Entry 5CZZ (X-ray diffraction, 2.60 A resolution); this record covers chains A and B of the 4 polymer chains in the assembly.

== Chain A ==
Molecule: CRISPR-associated endonuclease Cas9
Organism: Staphylococcus aureus subsp. aureus
Notes: EC 3.1.-.-
UniProt: J7RUA5 (J7RUA5_STAAU); residues 1-1053 here = UniProt positions 1-1053
Sequence (1056 residues; row label = number of the first residue in the row; numbers below 1 keep their minus sign (Gly-2 is residue -2)):
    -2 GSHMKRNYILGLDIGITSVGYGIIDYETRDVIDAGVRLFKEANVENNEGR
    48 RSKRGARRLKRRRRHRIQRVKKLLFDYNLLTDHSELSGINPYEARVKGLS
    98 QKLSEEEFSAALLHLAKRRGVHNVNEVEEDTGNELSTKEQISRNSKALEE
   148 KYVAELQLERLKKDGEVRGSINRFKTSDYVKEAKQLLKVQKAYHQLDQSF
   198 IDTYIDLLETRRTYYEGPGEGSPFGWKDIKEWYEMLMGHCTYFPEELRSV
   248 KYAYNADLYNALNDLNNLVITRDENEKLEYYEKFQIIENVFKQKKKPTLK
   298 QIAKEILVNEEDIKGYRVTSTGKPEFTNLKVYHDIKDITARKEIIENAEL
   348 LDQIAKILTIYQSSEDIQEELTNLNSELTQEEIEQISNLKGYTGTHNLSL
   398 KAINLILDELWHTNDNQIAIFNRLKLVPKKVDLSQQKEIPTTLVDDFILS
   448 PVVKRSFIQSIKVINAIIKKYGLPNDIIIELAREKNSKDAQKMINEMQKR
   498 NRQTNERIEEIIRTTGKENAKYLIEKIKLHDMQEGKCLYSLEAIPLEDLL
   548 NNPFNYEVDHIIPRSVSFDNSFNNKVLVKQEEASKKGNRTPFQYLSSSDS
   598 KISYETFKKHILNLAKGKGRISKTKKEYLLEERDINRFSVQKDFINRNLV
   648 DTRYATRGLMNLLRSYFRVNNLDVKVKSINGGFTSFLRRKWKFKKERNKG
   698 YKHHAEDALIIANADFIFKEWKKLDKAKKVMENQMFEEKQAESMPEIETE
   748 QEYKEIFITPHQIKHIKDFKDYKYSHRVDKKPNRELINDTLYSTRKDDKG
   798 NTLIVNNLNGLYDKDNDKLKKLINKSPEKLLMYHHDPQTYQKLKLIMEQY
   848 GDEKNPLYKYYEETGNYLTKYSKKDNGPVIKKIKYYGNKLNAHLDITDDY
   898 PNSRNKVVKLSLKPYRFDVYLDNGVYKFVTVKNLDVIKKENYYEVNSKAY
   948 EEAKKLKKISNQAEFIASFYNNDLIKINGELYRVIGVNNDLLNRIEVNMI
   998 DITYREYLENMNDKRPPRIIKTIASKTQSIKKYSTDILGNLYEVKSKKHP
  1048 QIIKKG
Disordered / not traced: -2 to 2, 734-740, 1053
Differences from the reference sequence: expression tag (-2 to 0); engineered mutation Ala580 (Asn in J7RUA5), Ala946 (Cys in J7RUA5)
Bound ions: Na+ site 1: Glu231, Met232, Met234; Na+ site 2: Tyr389, Thr390; Na+ site 3: Leu592, Ser594, Ile599
Curated features (UniProtKB/Swiss-Prot):
  - region (PAM substrate-binding): Tyr882 to Ala889, Asn985 to Glu993
  - active site: Asp10 (For RuvC-like nuclease domain), His557 (Proton acceptor for HNH nuclease domain)
  - binding site (Mg(2+)): Asp10, Glu477, Glu481, His701
  - binding site (RNA): Tyr789
  - mutagenesis: Asp10 (D10A: Target DNA not cleaved), Glu477 (E477A: Target DNA not cleaved), His557 (H557A: Target DNA not cleaved), His701 (H701A: Target DNA not cleaved), Asp704 (D704A: Target DNA not cleaved), Thr787 (T787A: 60% target DNA cleaved), Asn985 (N985A: 40% target DNA cleaved), Asn986 (N986A: 75% target DNA cleaved), Arg991 (R991A: 20% target DNA cleaved), Glu993 (E993A: 50% target DNA cleaved), Arg1015 (R1015A: 5% target DNA cleaved)
What the authors report for this chain:
  - binding site for the 73-nt RNA strand (chain B): Asn44, Arg47, Arg48, Arg51, Arg54, Arg55, Lys57, Arg58, Arg59, Arg60, His62, Arg116, Gly117, Arg165, Gly166, Asn169, Arg208, Arg209, Tyr211, Glu213, Gly216, Ser219, Thr238, Tyr239, Lys248, Tyr256, Arg314, Asn394, Gln414, Arg452, Lys459, Arg774, Asn780, Arg781, Leu783, Arg792, Tyr868, Lys870, Lys881, Lys906
  - binding site for the 28-nt DNA strand: Tyr211, Trp229, Tyr230, Gly235, Arg245, Gly391, Thr392, Asn419, Leu446, Tyr651, Arg654, Asp786, Thr787, Tyr789, Tyr882
  - binding site for the 8-nt DNA strand: Lys886, Ala889, Leu909, Asn985, Asn986, Arg991, Arg1015
  - contacts within the chain: Glu993-Arg1015 (salt bridge)
  - specificity-determining residues: Arg991, Pro1013, Arg1015
  - mutagenesis - T787A, N985A, N986A, R991A, E993A, R1015A: decreased catalytic activity
  - catalytic residues: Asp10, Glu477, Asp556, His557, His701, Asp704
  - mutagenesis - D10A, E477A, H557A, N580A, H701A, D704A: abolished catalytic activity
  - mutagenesis - C946A: unchanged catalytic activity

== Chain B ==
Molecule: 73-nt RNA strand
Sequence (73 nucleotides; row label = number of the first residue in the row):
     1 GGAAAUUAGGUGCGCUUGGCGUUUUAGUACUCUGGAAACAGAAUCUACUA
    51 AAACAAGGCAAAAUGCCGUGUUU
Bound ions: Na+: U11, G12

== How chain A and chain B interact ==
Contacting residue pairs (195; chain A residue first):
  Val41(A) - G12(B)  phosphate contact
  Val41(A) - C13(B)  phosphate contact
  Asn43(A) - G70(B)  sugar contact
  Asn44(A) - C13(B)  hydrogen bond to the phosphate
  Asn44(A) - G14(B)  hydrogen bond to the phosphate
  Asn44(A) - G70(B)  sugar contact
  Arg47(A) - G68(B)  salt bridge to the phosphate
  Arg47(A) - U69(B)  salt bridge to the phosphate
  Arg47(A) - G70(B)  sugar contact
  Arg48(A) - C13(B)  salt bridge to the phosphate
  Arg48(A) - G14(B)  salt bridge to the phosphate
  Arg48(A) - C15(B)  phosphate contact
  Lys50(A) - U69(B)  base contact
  Arg51(A) - G14(B)  salt bridge to the phosphate
  Arg51(A) - C15(B)  salt bridge to the phosphate
  Arg51(A) - G68(B)  phosphate contact
  Arg54(A) - G68(B)  salt bridge to the phosphate
  Arg54(A) - U69(B)  salt bridge to the phosphate
  Arg55(A) - C15(B)  salt bridge to the phosphate
  Arg55(A) - U16(B)  salt bridge to the phosphate
  Arg55(A) - C67(B)  salt bridge to the phosphate
  Leu56(A) - U17(B)  base contact
  Leu56(A) - G18(B)  phosphate contact
  Lys57(A) - C54(B)  phosphate contact
  Lys57(A) - A55(B)  salt bridge to the phosphate
  Arg58(A) - C66(B)  salt bridge to the phosphate
  Arg58(A) - C67(B)  salt bridge to the phosphate
  Arg59(A) - U16(B)  salt bridge to the phosphate
  Arg59(A) - U17(B)  salt bridge to the phosphate
  Arg59(A) - G65(B)  salt bridge to the phosphate
  Arg59(A) - C66(B)  salt bridge to the phosphate
  Arg60(A) - G18(B)  salt bridge to the phosphate
  Arg60(A) - G19(B)  salt bridge to the phosphate
  Arg61(A) - A53(B)  salt bridge to the phosphate
  Arg61(A) - C54(B)  salt bridge to the phosphate
  His62(A) - A63(B)  hydrogen bond to the sugar
  His62(A) - G65(B)  phosphate contact
  Arg63(A) - G18(B)  salt bridge to the phosphate
  Ile64(A) - A52(B)  phosphate contact
  Arg66(A) - A63(B)  hydrogen bond to the sugar
  Arg66(A) - U64(B)  sugar contact
  Lys69(A) - A62(B)  base contact
  Pro88(A) - A50(B)  sugar contact
  Tyr89(A) - U49(B)  phosphate contact
  Tyr89(A) - A50(B)  hydrogen bond to the phosphate
  His111(A) - A50(B)  salt bridge to the phosphate
  His111(A) - A51(B)  phosphate contact
  Lys114(A) - A51(B)  salt bridge to the phosphate
  Lys114(A) - A52(B)  salt bridge to the phosphate
  Arg115(A) - G19(B)  phosphate contact
  Arg115(A) - C20(B)  salt bridge to the phosphate
  Arg115(A) - A50(B)  salt bridge to the phosphate
  Arg116(A) - U17(B)  hydrogen bond to the phosphate
  Arg116(A) - G18(B)  salt bridge to the phosphate
  Arg116(A) - G19(B)  phosphate contact
  Gly117(A) - G18(B)  sugar contact
  Gly117(A) - G19(B)  hydrogen bond to the phosphate
  Val118(A) - G18(B)  sugar contact
  His119(A) - U17(B)  sugar contact
  Leu158(A) - C48(B)  sugar contact
  Gly162(A) - C48(B)  hydrogen bond to the sugar
  Glu163(A) - C48(B)  phosphate contact
  Glu163(A) - U49(B)  phosphate contact
  Val164(A) - U49(B)  hydrogen bond to the phosphate
  Arg165(A) - C20(B)  salt bridge to the phosphate
  Arg165(A) - U49(B)  hydrogen bond to the phosphate
  Arg165(A) - A50(B)  salt bridge to the phosphate
  Gly166(A) - G19(B)  hydrogen bond to the sugar
  Gly166(A) - C20(B)  hydrogen bond to the phosphate
  Asn169(A) - G19(B)  sugar contact
  Asn169(A) - C20(B)  hydrogen bond to the phosphate
  Arg170(A) - G19(B)  sugar contact
  Thr207(A) - U64(B)  base contact
  Arg208(A) - U17(B)  hydrogen bond to the sugar
  Arg208(A) - U64(B)  base contact
  Arg209(A) - U16(B)  hydrogen bond to the sugar
  Arg209(A) - U17(B)  hydrogen bond to the phosphate
  Arg209(A) - U64(B)  hydrogen bond to the base
  Arg209(A) - G65(B)  salt bridge to the phosphate
  Arg209(A) - C66(B)  salt bridge to the phosphate
  Thr210(A) - C15(B)  sugar contact
  Thr210(A) - U16(B)  sugar contact
  Tyr211(A) - C15(B)  hydrogen bond to the sugar
  Tyr211(A) - U16(B)  sugar contact
  Glu213(A) - U64(B)  hydrogen bond to the base
  Gly214(A) - C15(B)  sugar contact
  Gly214(A) - U16(B)  phosphate contact
  Pro215(A) - C15(B)  phosphate contact
  Pro215(A) - U16(B)  phosphate contact
  Pro215(A) - C66(B)  phosphate contact
  Gly216(A) - G65(B)  phosphate contact
  Gly216(A) - C66(B)  hydrogen bond to the phosphate
  Glu217(A) - G65(B)  sugar contact
  Gly218(A) - C66(B)  sugar contact
  Ser219(A) - C66(B)  phosphate contact
  Ser219(A) - C67(B)  hydrogen bond to the phosphate
  Pro220(A) - C67(B)  sugar contact
  Phe221(A) - G14(B)  phosphate contact
  Phe221(A) - C15(B)  phosphate contact
  Phe221(A) - C67(B)  phosphate contact
  Phe221(A) - G68(B)  phosphate contact
  Trp223(A) - C15(B)  sugar contact
  Thr238(A) - A3(B)  phosphate contact
  Thr238(A) - A4(B)  hydrogen bond to the phosphate
  Tyr239(A) - A3(B)  hydrogen bond to the sugar
  Lys248(A) - U6(B)  salt bridge to the phosphate
  Tyr256(A) - A4(B)  hydrogen bond to the sugar
  Asn257(A) - A5(B)  sugar contact
  Arg314(A) - A5(B)  hydrogen bond to the sugar
  Arg314(A) - U6(B)  hydrogen bond to the sugar
  Glu322(A) - U6(B)  sugar contact
  His393(A) - A4(B)  phosphate contact
  His393(A) - A5(B)  salt bridge to the phosphate
  Asn394(A) - A4(B)  phosphate contact
  Asn394(A) - A5(B)  hydrogen bond to the phosphate
  Gln414(A) - A3(B)  hydrogen bond to the sugar
  Gln414(A) - A4(B)  hydrogen bond to the sugar
  Ile415(A) - G2(B)  base contact
  Ile415(A) - A3(B)  base contact
  Leu446(A) - U11(B)  hydrogen bond to the sugar
  Leu446(A) - G12(B)  sugar contact
  Lys451(A) - U71(B)  hydrogen bond to the sugar
  Arg452(A) - U71(B)  salt bridge to the phosphate
  Arg452(A) - U72(B)  salt bridge to the phosphate
  Lys459(A) - U73(B)  salt bridge to the phosphate
  Arg654(A) - G2(B)  salt bridge to the phosphate
  Arg774(A) - U72(B)  salt bridge to the phosphate
  Arg774(A) - U73(B)  salt bridge to the phosphate
  Lys778(A) - G70(B)  salt bridge to the phosphate
  Lys778(A) - U71(B)  base contact
  Lys778(A) - U72(B)  base contact
  Asn780(A) - A55(B)  hydrogen bond to the base
  Asn780(A) - G68(B)  hydrogen bond to the sugar
  Asn780(A) - U69(B)  sugar contact
  Asn780(A) - G70(B)  phosphate contact
  Arg781(A) - A55(B)  hydrogen bond to the base
  Arg781(A) - U69(B)  sugar contact
  Arg781(A) - G70(B)  salt bridge to the phosphate
  Arg781(A) - U71(B)  salt bridge to the phosphate
  Glu782(A) - A55(B)  base contact
  Glu782(A) - U69(B)  base contact
  Leu783(A) - A55(B)  hydrogen bond to the base
  Leu783(A) - A56(B)  base contact
  Ile784(A) - A55(B)  sugar contact
  Thr787(A) - U22(B)  sugar contact
  Leu788(A) - U22(B)  hydrogen bond to the sugar
  Leu788(A) - U23(B)  sugar contact
  Leu788(A) - A53(B)  base contact
  Ser790(A) - U23(B)  phosphate contact
  Ser790(A) - U24(B)  hydrogen bond to the phosphate
  Arg792(A) - C45(B)  salt bridge to the phosphate
  Asn804(A) - U22(B)  hydrogen bond to the phosphate
  Asn804(A) - U23(B)  hydrogen bond to the phosphate
  Leu828(A) - C45(B)  sugar contact
  Met829(A) - C45(B)  sugar contact
  His832(A) - U44(B)  sugar contact
  His832(A) - C45(B)  sugar contact
  Asp833(A) - C45(B)  base contact
  Gln835(A) - U31(B)  hydrogen bond to the phosphate
  Lys867(A) - C30(B)  base contact
  Lys867(A) - C45(B)  hydrogen bond to the base
  Lys867(A) - U46(B)  base contact
  Tyr868(A) - C30(B)  hydrogen bond to the sugar
  Tyr868(A) - U31(B)  sugar contact
  Ser869(A) - C30(B)  phosphate contact
  Ser869(A) - U31(B)  phosphate contact
  Lys870(A) - U31(B)  hydrogen bond to the phosphate
  Lys870(A) - C32(B)  phosphate contact
  Pro875(A) - U46(B)  base contact
  Pro875(A) - A47(B)  sugar contact
  Val876(A) - U46(B)  hydrogen bond to the sugar
  Val876(A) - A47(B)  sugar contact
  Ile877(A) - U46(B)  phosphate contact
  Lys878(A) - U46(B)  phosphate contact
  Lys878(A) - A47(B)  hydrogen bond to the phosphate
  Lys879(A) - U46(B)  phosphate contact
  Lys879(A) - A47(B)  hydrogen bond to the phosphate
  Ile880(A) - U46(B)  phosphate contact
  Lys881(A) - C45(B)  salt bridge to the phosphate
  Lys881(A) - U46(B)  salt bridge to the phosphate
  Leu891(A) - A56(B)  sugar contact
  Asp896(A) - A53(B)  sugar contact
  Tyr897(A) - U23(B)  base contact
  Tyr897(A) - U24(B)  sugar contact
  Tyr897(A) - A53(B)  hydrogen bond to the base
  Pro898(A) - U24(B)  sugar contact
  Asn899(A) - U25(B)  sugar contact
  Ser900(A) - U24(B)  hydrogen bond to the phosphate
  Arg901(A) - U25(B)  hydrogen bond to the phosphate
  Val904(A) - U23(B)  sugar contact
  Lys906(A) - C54(B)  hydrogen bond to the sugar
  Lys906(A) - A55(B)  hydrogen bond to the sugar
  Leu931(A) - A56(B)  sugar contact
  Lys935(A) - A56(B)  base contact
  Lys935(A) - G68(B)  hydrogen bond to the sugar
Other interface residues (no listed pair), chain A (124 interface residues in all): Glu45, Gly46, Asn87, Leu110, Ser167, Tyr249, Thr324, Leu395, Pro425, Pro448, Ile455, Gln456, Asp786, Asn873, Ile893, Val933, Ile934
Other interface residues (no listed pair), chain B (48 interface residues in all): A43

== Summary ==
Chain A and chain B form an interface of 124 and 48 residues respectively; the contacts include 52 hydrogen
bonds and 47 salt bridges. Polar contacts include Arg209(A)-U64(B), Glu213(A)-U64(B) and Asn780(A)-A55(B).
From the paper: catalytic residues Asp10(A), Glu477(A) and Asp556(A) among others; T787A, N985A and N986A of
chain A, among others, reduce catalytic activity; 13 substitutions were tested in all.
Here chain A is CRISPR-associated endonuclease Cas9 (Staphylococcus aureus subsp. aureus) and chain B is a
73-nt RNA strand. Entry 5CZZ (Crystal structure of Staphylococcus aureus Cas9 in complex with sgRNA and target
DNA (TTGAAT PAM)) was determined by X-ray diffraction, deposited together with 5AXW.
